Entry 6M3V (X-ray diffraction, 4.60 A resolution (low resolution: residue-level contacts below are approximate; hydrogen-bond / salt-bridge calls are withheld)); this record covers chains E and I of the 18 polymer chains in the assembly.

Chain E:
Molecule: Histone H3.1
From: Homo sapiens
UniProtKB: P68431 (H31_HUMAN); residues 0-135 here correspond to UniProt positions 1-136 (UniProt number = residue number + 1)
Amino-acid sequence (136 residues; row label = number of the first residue in the row; numbering starts at 0):
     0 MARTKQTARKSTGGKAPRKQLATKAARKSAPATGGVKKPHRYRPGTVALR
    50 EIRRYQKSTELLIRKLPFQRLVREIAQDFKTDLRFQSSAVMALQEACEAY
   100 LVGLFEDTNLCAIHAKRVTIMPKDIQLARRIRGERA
Unresolved in the structure: 0-37
Swiss-Prot annotation at these positions:
  - modified residue: Arg2 (Asymmetric dimethylarginine), Thr3 (Phosphothreonine), Lys4 (Allysine), Gln5 (5-glutamyl dopamine), Thr6 (Phosphothreonine), Arg8 (Citrulline), Lys9 (N6,N6,N6-trimethyllysine), Ser10 (ADP-ribosylserine), Thr11 (Phosphothreonine), Lys14 (N6-(2-hydroxyisobutyryl)lysine), Arg17 (Asymmetric dimethylarginine), Lys18 (N6-(2-hydroxyisobutyryl)lysine), Lys23 (N6-(2-hydroxyisobutyryl)lysine), Arg26 (Citrulline), Lys27 (N6,N6,N6-trimethyllysine), Ser28 (ADP-ribosylserine), Lys36 (N6,N6,N6-trimethyllysine), Lys37 (N6-methyllysine), Tyr41 (Phosphotyrosine), Lys56 (N6,N6,N6-trimethyllysine) and 8 more in UniProt
  - lipidation: Lys18 (N6-decanoyllysine)

Chain I:
Molecule: 355-nt DNA strand
From: other sequences
Sequence (355 nucleotides; numbered 1 to 355; the number before each row is that of its first residue):
     1 CGCTGACGAAAAAAAAAACGCATCCCGGTGCCGAGGCCGCTCAATTGGTC
    51 GTAGACAGCTCTAGCACCGCTTAAACGCACGTACGCGCTGTCTACCGCGT
   101 TTTAACCGCCACTAGAAGCGCTTACTAGTCTCCAGGCACGTGTGAGACCG
   151 GCACATGAAAAAAAAAATGCATGCTCGAGTATGAAAAAAAAAATCGCATC
   201 CCGGTGCCGAGGCCGCTCAATTGGTCGTAGACAGCTCTAGCACCGCTTAA
   251 ACGCACGTACGCGCTGTCTACCGCGTTTTAACCGCCACTAGAAGCGCTTA
   301 CTAGTCTCCAGGCACGTGTGAGACCGGCACATGAAAAAAAAAACGTCAGC
   351 GGTAC
Metal / ion sites: K+ near DC92 (its only coordinating residue here)

How chain E and chain I interact:
Residue-residue contacts (24; chain E residue first):
  Arg40(E) with DC256(I)
  Tyr41(E) with DA334(I)
  Arg42(E) with DA259(I); DA334(I); DA335(I)
  Pro43(E) with DT258(I)
  Thr45(E) with DG333(I); DA334(I)
  Arg63(E) with DA250(I); DA251(I)
  Arg72(E) with DC241(I)
  Leu82(E) with DC241(I)
  Arg83(E) with DG240(I); DC241(I)
  Phe84(E) with DG240(I)
  Gln85(E) with DG240(I)
  Ser86(E) with DG240(I)
  Arg116(E) with DG261(I); DC262(I)
  Val117(E) with DG261(I)
  Thr118(E) with DC260(I); DG261(I)
  Met120(E) with DG261(I); DC262(I)
Other interface residues (no listed pair), chain E (17 interface residues in all): His39
Other interface residues (no listed pair), chain I (14 interface residues in all): DG257

In short:
17 residues of chain E face 14 of chain I across their interface.
Here chain E is Histone H3.1 (Homo sapiens) and chain I is a 355-nt DNA strand (other sequences). Entry 6M3V
(355 bp di-nucleosome harboring cohesive DNA termini) was determined by X-ray diffraction together with 6LA8,
6LA9 and 6M44 from the same study.
